Entry 9CYY (electron microscopy, 3.00 A resolution); this record covers chains C and Y of the 29 polymer chains in the assembly.

[Chain C]
Molecule: Inner capsid protein sigma-2
From: Mammalian orthoreovirus 3 Dearing
Reference sequence: P03525 (SIGM2_REOVD); residue numbers follow UniProt; this construct covers 1-418
Amino-acid sequence (418 residues; numbered 1 to 418; the number before each row is that of its first residue):
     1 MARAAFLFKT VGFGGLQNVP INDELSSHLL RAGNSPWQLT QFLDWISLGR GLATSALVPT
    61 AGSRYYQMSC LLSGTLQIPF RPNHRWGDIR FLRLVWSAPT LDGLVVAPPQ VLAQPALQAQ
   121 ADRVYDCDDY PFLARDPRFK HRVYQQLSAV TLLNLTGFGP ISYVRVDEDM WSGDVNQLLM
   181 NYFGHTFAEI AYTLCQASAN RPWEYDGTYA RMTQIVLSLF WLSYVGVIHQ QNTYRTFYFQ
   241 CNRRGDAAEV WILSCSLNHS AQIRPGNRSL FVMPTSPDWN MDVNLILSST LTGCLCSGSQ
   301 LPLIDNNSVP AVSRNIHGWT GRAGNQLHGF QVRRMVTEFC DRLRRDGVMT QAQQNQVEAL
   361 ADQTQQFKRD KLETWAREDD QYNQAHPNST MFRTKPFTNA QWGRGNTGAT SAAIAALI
Not modelled in the structure: 1
Curated features (UniProtKB/Swiss-Prot):
  - natural variant: Ala188 (A188V: In strain: Mutant ts447), Ala323 (A323V: In strain: Mutant ts447), Asn383 (N383D: In strain: Mutant ts447)

[Chain Y]
Molecule: Lambda 1
From: Mammalian orthoreovirus 3 Dearing
Reference sequence: F1ARN3 (F1ARN3_9REOV); numbering as in UniProt (aligned over 1-1275)
Amino-acid sequence (1275 residues; each row starts with the number of its first residue):
     1 MKRIPRKTKG KSSGKGNDST ERADDGSSQL RDKQNNKAGP ATTEPGTSNR EQYKARPGIA
    61 SVQRATESAE MPMKNNDEGT PDKKGNTKGD LVNEHSEAKD EADEATKKQA KDTDKSKAQV
   121 TYSDTGINNA NELSRSGNVD NEGGSNQKPM STRIAEATSA IVSKHPARVG LPPTASSGHG
   181 YQCHVCSAVL FSPLDLDAHV ASHGLHGNMT LTSSDIQRHI TEFISSWQNH PIVQVSADVE
   241 NKKTAQLLHA DTPRLVTWDA GLCTSFKIVP IVPAQVPQDV LAYTFFTSSY AIQSPFPEAA
   301 VSRIVVHTRW ASNVDFDRDS SVIMAPPTEN NIHLFKQLLN TETLSVRGAN PLMFRANVLH
   361 MLLEFVLDNL YLNRHTGFSQ DHTPFTEGAN LRSLPGPDAE KWYSIMYPTR MGTPNVSKIC
   421 NFVASCVRNR VGRFDRAQMM NGAMSEWVDV FETSDALTVS IRGRWMARLA RMNINPTEIE
   481 WALTECAQGY VTVTSPYAPS VNRLMPYRIS NAERQISQII RIMNIGNNAT VIQPVLQDIS
   541 VLLQRISPLQ IDPTIISNTM STVSESTTQT LSPASSILGK LRPSNSDFSS FRVALAGWLY
   601 NGVVTTVIDD SSYPKDGGSV TSLENLWDFF ILALALPLTT DPCAPVKAFM TLANMMVGFE
   661 TIPMDNQIYT QSRRASAFST PHTWPRCFMN IQLISPIDAP ILRQWAEIIH RYWPNPSQIR
   721 YGAPNVFGSA NLFTPPEVLL LPIDHQPANV TTPTLDFTNE LTNWRARVCE LMKNLVDNQR
   781 YQPGWTQSLV SSMRGTLDKL KLIKSMTPMY LQQLAPVELA VIAPMLPFPP FQVPYVRLDR
   841 DRVPTMVGVT RQSRDTITQP ALSLSTTNTT VGVPLALDAR AITVALLSGK YPPDLVTNVW
   901 YADAIYPMYA DTEVFSNLQR DMITCEAVQT LVTLVAQISE TQYPVDRYLD WIPSLRASAA
   961 TAATFAEWVN TSMKTAFDLS DMLLEPLLSG DPRMTQLAIQ YQQYNGRTFN IIPEMPGSVI
  1021 ADCVQLTAEV FNHEYNLFGI ARGDIIIGRV QSTHLWSPLA PPPDLVFDRD TPGVHIFGRD
  1081 CRISFGMNGA APMIRDETGL MVPFEGNWIF PLALWQMNTR YFNQQFDAWI KTGELRIRIE
  1141 MGAYPYMLHY YDPRQYANAW NLTSAWLEEI TPTSIPSVPF MVPISSDHDI SSAPAVQYII
  1201 STEYNDRSLF CTNSSSPQTI AGPDKHIPVE RYNILTNPDA PPTQIQLPEV VDLYNVVTRY
  1261 AYETPPITAV VMGVP
Not modelled in the structure: 1-221

[Interface between chain C and chain Y]
Contacting residue pairs (84):
  His28(C) with Tyr948(Y); Glu1029(Y), salt bridge
  Leu30(C) with Pro944(Y)
  Arg31(C) with Asp946(Y); Asp1022(Y), salt bridge; Gln1025(Y); Glu1029(Y), salt bridge
  Ala32(C) with Gln929(Y), hydrogen bond (backbone-side chain); Ser1018(Y)
  Asn34(C) with Tyr943(Y); Met1015(Y)
  Ser35(C) with Glu1014(Y), hydrogen bond; Met1015(Y)
  Trp37(C) with Glu1014(Y)
  Thr40(C) with Arg471(Y)
  Gln41(C) with Gly1017(Y)
  Asp44(C) with Arg464(Y); Arg468(Y); Arg471(Y), salt bridge
  Trp45(C) with Arg464(Y)
  Ser47(C) with Ala467(Y)
  Leu48(C) with Ala470(Y), hydrophobic
  Arg50(C) with Trp447(Y); Asp449(Y), salt bridge; Thr1258(Y), hydrogen bond
  Gly51(C) with Thr1243(Y)
  Leu52(C) with Thr1243(Y)
  Thr54(C) with Ile1245(Y)
  Trp86(C) with Gln859(Y); Ala861(Y), hydrophobic
  Gly87(C) with Gln859(Y)
  Leu94(C) with Pro944(Y), hydrophobic
  Val95(C) with Gln859(Y)
  Trp96(C) with Gln859(Y), hydrogen bond (backbone-side chain)
  Ser97(C) with Pro860(Y)
  Ala98(C) with Ala861(Y), hydrophobic
  Asp102(C) with Ile1012(Y)
  Leu104(C) with Pro944(Y)
  Val105(C) with Thr858(Y); Gln942(Y)
  Val106(C) with Thr858(Y); Gln942(Y), hydrogen bond (backbone-backbone)
  Arg138(C) with Pro736(Y)
  Arg142(C) with Glu1014(Y), salt bridge
  Gln177(C) with Thr477(Y); Glu480(Y); Ser495(Y); Tyr497(Y)
  Met180(C) with Tyr497(Y), hydrophobic; Ala498(Y); Pro499(Y)
  Asn181(C) with Asn475(Y); Pro476(Y); Thr477(Y), hydrogen bond
  Tyr182(C) with Asn475(Y)
  Phe183(C) with Met439(Y), hydrophobic; Met440(Y), hydrophobic; Pro499(Y), hydrophobic; Ser500(Y)
  Gly184(C) with Asn502(Y), hydrogen bond (backbone-side chain)
  His185(C) with Asn502(Y)
  Glu189(C) with Tyr1262(Y), hydrogen bond
  Tyr192(C) with Ala467(Y)
  Thr193(C) with Asn473(Y); Arg508(Y)
  Gln196(C) with Arg471(Y), hydrogen bond; Arg508(Y)
  Ala197(C) with Arg508(Y)
  Asn200(C) with Arg508(Y); Ile509(Y), hydrogen bond (side chain-backbone); Ser510(Y); Asn511(Y)
  Arg201(C) with Pro724(Y); Asn725(Y)
  Tyr209(C) with Glu478(Y), hydrogen bond; Asn725(Y)
  Asn242(C) with Asp435(Y), hydrogen bond; Arg436(Y), hydrogen bond (side chain-backbone)
  Arg243(C) with Phe434(Y)
  Ile252(C) with Trp447(Y), hydrophobic
  Leu253(C) with Met439(Y)
  Ser254(C) with Met439(Y)
  Phe367(C) with Pro1241(Y), hydrophobic; Gln1244(Y)
Also at the interface, not in a pair above, chain C (68 interface residues in all): Ser27, Leu43, Ser55, Ala56, Pro99, Pro108, Pro109, Asp174, Asn176, Leu178, Thr186, Asp246, Ala247, Ala248, Val250, Gln363, Lys371
Also at the interface, not in a pair above, chain Y (74 interface residues in all): Ala437, Gly463, Met466, Trp481, Arg503, Pro735, Thr856, Leu862, Thr933, Val945, Val1019, Ala1021, Leu1026, Asp1239, Ala1240, Pro1242, Leu1247, Pro1248, Tyr1260

[Summary]
68 residues of chain C and 74 residues of chain Y are in contact; the contacts include 13 hydrogen bonds and 6
salt bridges. Polar contacts include His28(C)-Glu1029(Y), Arg31(C)-Asp1022(Y) and Arg31(C)-Glu1029(Y).
Chain C is Inner capsid protein sigma-2 and chain Y is Lambda 1, both from Mammalian orthoreovirus 3 Dearing;
the structure, Cryo-EM structure of MRV virion, was determined by electron microscopy, deposited together with
9CYT and 9CYX.
